PDB entry 2ODQ | X-ray diffraction, 2.30 A resolution | chain A

[Chain A]
Molecule: Complement C2
From: Homo sapiens
Notes: EC 3.4.21.43; fragment: Complement C2a fragment
UniProt: P06681 (CO2_HUMAN); residues 224-732 here correspond to UniProt positions 244-752 (UniProt number = residue number + 20)
Sequence (509 residues; row label = number of the first residue in the row):
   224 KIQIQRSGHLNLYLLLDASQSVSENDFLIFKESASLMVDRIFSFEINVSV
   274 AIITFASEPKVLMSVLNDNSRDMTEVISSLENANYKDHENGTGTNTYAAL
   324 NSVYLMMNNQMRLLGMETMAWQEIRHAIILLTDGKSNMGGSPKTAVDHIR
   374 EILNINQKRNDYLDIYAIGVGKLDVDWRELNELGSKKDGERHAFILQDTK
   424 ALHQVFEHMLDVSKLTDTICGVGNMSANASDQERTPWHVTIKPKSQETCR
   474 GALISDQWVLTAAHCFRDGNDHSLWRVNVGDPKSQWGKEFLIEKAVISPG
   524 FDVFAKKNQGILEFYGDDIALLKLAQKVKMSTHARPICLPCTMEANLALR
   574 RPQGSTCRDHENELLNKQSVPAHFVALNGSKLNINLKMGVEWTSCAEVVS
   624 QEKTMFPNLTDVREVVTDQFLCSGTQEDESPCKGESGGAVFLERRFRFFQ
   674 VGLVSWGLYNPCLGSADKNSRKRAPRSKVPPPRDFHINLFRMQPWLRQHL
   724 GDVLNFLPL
Disordered / not traced: 467-470, 490-495, 687-691, 731-732
Disulfide bonds: Cys-443/Cys-561, Cys-472/Cys-488, Cys-564/Cys-580, Cys-618/Cys-645, Cys-655/Cys-685
Covalent attachments: N-acetylglucosamine (NAG) linked to Asn-313, Asn-447, Asn-601, Asn-631
Construct notes: engineered mutation Ala-241 (Cys261 in P06681)
Swiss-Prot annotation at these positions:
  - motif: Asp-240, Ser-242 to Ser-244 (MIDAS-like motif)
  - active site (Charge relay system): His-487, Asp-541, Ser-659
  - binding site (Mg(2+)): Ser-242, Ser-244, Thr-317
  - binding site (Mn(2+)): Ser-242, Ser-244, Thr-317
  - glycosylation (N-linked (GlcNAc...) asparagine): Asn-270, Asn-313, Asn-447, Asn-451, Asn-601, Asn-631 (complex)

[In short]
N-acetylglucosamine is covalently linked to Asn-313, Asn-447, Asn-601 and Asn-631. UniProt lists 3 active-site
residues, 3 Mg2+-binding residues and 3 Mn2+-binding residues.
Chain A is Complement C2 (Homo sapiens); the structure, Complement component C2a, the catalytic fragment of
C3- and C5-convertase of human complement, was determined by X-ray diffraction, deposited together with 2ODP.
